Entry 8TII (electron microscopy, 3.00 A resolution); this record covers chains L and N of the 5 polymer chains in the assembly.

[Chain L]
Protein: Fab7 light chain
Organism: synthetic construct
Amino-acid sequence (215 residues; numbered 1 to 215; the number before each row is that of its first residue):
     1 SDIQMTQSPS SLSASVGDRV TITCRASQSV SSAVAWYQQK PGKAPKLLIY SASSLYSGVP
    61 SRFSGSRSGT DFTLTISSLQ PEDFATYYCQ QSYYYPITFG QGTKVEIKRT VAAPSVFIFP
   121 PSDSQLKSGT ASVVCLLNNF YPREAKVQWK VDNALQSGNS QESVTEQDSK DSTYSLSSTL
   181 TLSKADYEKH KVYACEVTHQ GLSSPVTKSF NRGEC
Disordered / not traced: 1, 152-158, 213-215
Disulfide bonds: Cys24-Cys89, Cys135-Cys195

[Chain N]
Protein: anti-Fab nanobody
Organism: synthetic construct
Notes: antibody fragment or engineered binder
Amino-acid sequence (123 residues; row label = number of the first residue in the row; numbers below 1 keep their minus sign (Gly-1 is residue -1)):
    -1 GSQVQLQESG GGLVQPGGSL RLSCAASGRT ISRYAMSWFR QAPGKEREFV AVARRSGDGA
    59 FYADSVQGRF TVSRDDAKNT VYLQMNSLKP EDTAVYYCAI DSDTFYSGSY DYWGQGTQVT
   119 VSS
Disordered / not traced: -1 to 1, 120-121
Disulfide bonds: Cys22-Cys96

[Interface between chain L and chain N]
Residue-residue contacts - 29 pairs, chain L then chain N:
  Lys108(L) - Ala58(N)  hydrogen bond (side chain-backbone)
  Lys108(L) - Phe59(N)
  Arg109(L) - Phe59(N)
  Thr110(L) - Tyr60(N)
  Thr110(L) - Asp62(N)
  Thr110(L) - Gln65(N)
  Val111(L) - Phe47(N)  hydrophobic
  Val111(L) - Phe59(N)  hydrophobic
  Val111(L) - Tyr60(N)  hydrogen bond (backbone-backbone)
  Tyr141(L) - Phe59(N)
  Glu144(L) - Phe103(N)
  Glu144(L) - Tyr104(N)
  Lys146(L) - Asp101(N)  salt bridge
  Thr198(L) - Ser105(N)
  Thr198(L) - Gly106(N)  hydrogen bond (side chain-backbone)
  His199(L) - Ser105(N)
  Gln200(L) - Phe47(N)
  Gln200(L) - Val50(N)
  Gln200(L) - Asp99(N)  hydrogen bond
  Gln200(L) - Tyr104(N)
  Gln200(L) - Ser105(N)  hydrogen bond (backbone-backbone)
  Gln200(L) - Gly106(N)
  Gln200(L) - Tyr108(N)  hydrogen bond (backbone-side chain)
  Gly201(L) - Phe47(N)
  Leu202(L) - Tyr108(N)
  Ser203(L) - Phe37(N)
  Ser203(L) - Arg45(N)  hydrogen bond (side chain-backbone)
  Ser203(L) - Tyr108(N)
  Ser203(L) - Trp111(N)
Interface residues without a listed pair, chain L (15 interface residues in all): Ser13, Ala145
Interface residues without a listed pair, chain N (21 interface residues in all): Ala33, Ser35, Ala61, Ser107

[Overview]
15 residues of chain L face 21 of chain N across their interface; the contacts include 7 hydrogen bonds and 1
salt bridge. Polar contacts include Lys146(L)-Asp101(N), Lys108(L)-Ala58(N) and Thr198(L)-Gly106(N).
Here chain L is Fab7 light chain and chain N is anti-Fab nanobody, both from synthetic construct. Entry 8TII
(Human ACKR3 phosphorylated by GRK2 in complex with Arrestin2 in nanodisc) was determined by electron
microscopy, deposited together with 9E82, 8TIL, 8TIN, 8TIO and 8VJ9.
